Entry 5TV6 (X-ray diffraction, 2.46 A resolution); this record covers chain A.

Chain A:
Molecule: 6-carboxyhexanoate--CoA ligase
From: Aquifex aeolicus
Notes: EC 6.2.1.14
UniProtKB: O67575 (BIOW_AQUAE); numbering as in UniProt (aligned over 1-240)
Chain sequence (240 residues; row label = number of the first residue in the row):
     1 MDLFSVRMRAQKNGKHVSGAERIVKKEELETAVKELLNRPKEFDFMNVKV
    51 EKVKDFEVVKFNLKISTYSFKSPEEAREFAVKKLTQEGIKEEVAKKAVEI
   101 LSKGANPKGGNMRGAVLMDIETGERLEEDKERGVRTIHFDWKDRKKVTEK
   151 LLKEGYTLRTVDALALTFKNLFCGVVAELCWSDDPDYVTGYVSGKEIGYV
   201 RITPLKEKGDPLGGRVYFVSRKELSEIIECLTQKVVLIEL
Unresolved in the structure: 1
Cystine bridges: Cys173-Cys230
Modified / non-standard residues: Mse1 (selenomethionine); Mse8, Mse46, Mse112, Mse118 (selenomethionine; parent Met)
Ligand contacts: pimelic acid (PML): Thr157, Arg159, Thr160, Ala163, Cys180, Trp181, Ser182, Tyr187, Thr189, Gly190, Tyr191, Tyr199, Arg201, Arg215
What the authors report for this chain:
  - binding site for pimelic acid: Arg159, Ala163, Ser182, Tyr187, Tyr191, Tyr199, Arg201, Arg215
  - specificity-determining residues: Arg159
  - mutagenesis - Y199A, R201A: unchanged catalytic activity
  - mutagenesis - H16A, R159A, S182A, Y187A, R215A: decreased catalytic activity
  - catalytic residues: Arg159, Ser182, Arg215 (proposed by the authors, not directly observed)
  - mutagenesis - R132A: increased catalytic activity

In short:
Ligands of chain A: pimelic acid. The paper reports catalytic residues Arg159, Ser182 and Arg215; H16A, R159A
and S182A, among others, reduce catalytic activity; 8 substitutions were tested in all.
Chain A is 6-carboxyhexanoate--CoA ligase (Aquifex aeolicus); the structure, A. aeolicus BioW with pimelate,
was determined by X-ray diffraction together with 5TV5, 5TV8 and 5TVA from the same study.
